6IG0 - chains F and J of the 10 polymer chains in the assembly; structure by electron microscopy, 3.37 A resolution.

[Chain F]
Name: Type III-A CRISPR-associated RAMP protein Csm3
Organism: Streptococcus thermophilus ND03
UniProt: A0A2U2M035 (A0A2U2M035_STRTR); residues 1-220 here = UniProt positions 1-220
Amino-acid sequence (220 residues; each row starts with the number of its first residue):
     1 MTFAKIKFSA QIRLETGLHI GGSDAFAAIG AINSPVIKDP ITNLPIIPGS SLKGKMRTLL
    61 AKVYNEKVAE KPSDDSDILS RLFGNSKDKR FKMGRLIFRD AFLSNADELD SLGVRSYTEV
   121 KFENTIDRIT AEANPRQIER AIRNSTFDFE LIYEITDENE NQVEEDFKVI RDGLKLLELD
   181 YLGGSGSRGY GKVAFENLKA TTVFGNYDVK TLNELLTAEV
Unresolved in the structure: 1, 218-220
Sequence notes: engineered mutation Asn33 (Asp in A0A2U2M035)

[Chain J]
Molecule: CTR1
Sequence (42 nucleotides; each row starts with the number of its first residue):
     1 GGUAGGAAUG GGUAAUUAUA GCGAGCUAGA AAGCCAAAGG UC
Unresolved in the structure: 1-6, 40-42

[Interface between chain F and chain J]
Residue-residue contacts (15; chain F residue first):
  Ile29(F) - G23(J)  sugar contact
  Ile29(F) - A24(J)  phosphate contact
  Asn33(F) - A24(J)  phosphate contact
  Ser86(F) - A32(J)  base contact
  Lys87(F) - A32(J)  hydrogen bond to the sugar
  Ala133(F) - G21(J)  base contact
  Ala133(F) - C22(J)  hydrogen bond to the sugar
  Asn134(F) - C22(J)  sugar contact
  Asn134(F) - A24(J)  hydrogen bond to the sugar
  Asn134(F) - G25(J)  sugar contact
  Pro135(F) - C22(J)  base contact
  Pro135(F) - G23(J)  sugar contact
  Pro135(F) - A24(J)  sugar contact
  Arg136(F) - A24(J)  base contact
  Gln137(F) - G23(J)  base contact
Other interface residues (no listed pair), chain F (13 interface residues in all): Asp24, Ala28, Phe122, Glu132
Other interface residues (no listed pair), chain J (9 interface residues in all): A28, G29, G33

[Overview]
The interface between chain F and chain J involves 13 residues on one side and 9 on the other; the contacts
include 3 hydrogen bonds. Among the polar pairs are Lys87(F)-A32(J), Ala133(F)-C22(J) and Asn134(F)-A24(J).
Chain F is Type III-A CRISPR-associated RAMP protein Csm3 (Streptococcus thermophilus ND03) and chain J is
CTR1; the structure, Type III-A Csm complex, Cryo-EM structure of Csm-CTR1, ATP bound, was determined by
electron microscopy (same publication as 6IFK, 6IFL, 6IFN, 6IFR, 6IFU, 6IFY and 6IFZ).
